Entry 7PPA (X-ray diffraction, 1.48 A resolution); this record covers chains A and B of the 4 polymer chains in the assembly.

[Chain A (and B)]
Protein: Bone morphogenetic protein 10
Source organism: Homo sapiens
Notes: chain B of this document is another copy of the same molecule, construct and numbering; everything in this record applies to it too
UniProt: O95393 (BMP10_HUMAN); numbering as in UniProt (aligned over 317-424)
Sequence (108 residues; numbered 317 to 424; the number before each row is that of its first residue):
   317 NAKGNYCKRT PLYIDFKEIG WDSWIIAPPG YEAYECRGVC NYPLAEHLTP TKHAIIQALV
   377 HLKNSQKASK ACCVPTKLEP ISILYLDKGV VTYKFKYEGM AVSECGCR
Disordered / not traced: 317-320 (chain B: 317-319)
Cystine bridges: Cys-323/Cys-389, Cys-352/Cys-421, Cys-356/Cys-423
What the authors report for this chain:
  - specificity-determining residues: Phe-411 (citing earlier work)

[Chain A / chain B interface]
Disulfides between the chains: Cys-388(A)/Cys-388(B)
Residue-residue contacts (63):
  Leu-328(A) with Lys-383(B)
  Tyr-329(A) with Lys-383(B), hydrogen bond (backbone-side chain)
  Ile-330(A) with Ile-372(B), hydrophobic; Val-376(B), hydrophobic
  Glu-334(A) with Lys-379(B), hydrogen bond (backbone-side chain)
  Trp-337(A) with Tyr-358(B); Ile-372(B), hydrophobic; Leu-375(B), hydrophobic
  Tyr-347(A) with Ile-372(B)
  Ala-349(A) with His-369(B), hydrogen bond (backbone-side chain)
  Tyr-350(A) with His-369(B), hydrogen bond (backbone-side chain)
  Glu-351(A) with Gln-373(B); Lys-383(B); Ala-384(B); Ser-385(B), hydrogen bond (side chain-backbone)
  Arg-353(A) with Gln-382(B), hydrogen bond (side chain-backbone); Lys-383(B), hydrogen bond (side chain-backbone); Ala-384(B)
  Thr-367(A) with Leu-394(B)
  Lys-368(A) with Tyr-413(B); Glu-414(B), hydrogen bond (side chain-backbone); Gly-415(B); Met-416(B)
  His-369(A) with Ala-349(B), hydrogen bond (side chain-backbone); Tyr-350(B), hydrogen bond (side chain-backbone); Leu-394(B); Gly-415(B), hydrogen bond (backbone-backbone); Met-416(B); Val-418(B)
  Ile-372(A) with Ile-330(B), hydrophobic; Trp-337(B), hydrophobic; Tyr-347(B); Met-416(B), hydrophobic
  Gln-373(A) with Glu-351(B)
  Leu-375(A) with Ile-335(B), hydrophobic; Trp-337(B)
  Val-376(A) with Ile-330(B), hydrophobic; Ile-335(B), hydrophobic
  Lys-379(A) with Ile-335(B)
  Lys-383(A) with Leu-328(B); Tyr-329(B), hydrogen bond (side chain-backbone); Glu-351(B)
  Ala-384(A) with Glu-351(B)
  Ser-385(A) with Glu-351(B), hydrogen bond
  Cys-388(A) with Cys-388(B), disulfide; Cys-389(B); Val-390(B), hydrophobic
  Cys-389(A) with Cys-388(B)
  Val-390(A) with Cys-388(B), hydrophobic; Val-390(B), hydrophobic; Arg-424(B)
  Pro-391(A) with Arg-424(B)
  Leu-394(A) with Thr-367(B); His-369(B)
  Tyr-413(A) with Lys-368(B)
  Glu-414(A) with Lys-368(B), hydrogen bond (backbone-side chain)
  Gly-415(A) with Lys-368(B); His-369(B), hydrogen bond (backbone-backbone)
  Met-416(A) with Lys-368(B); His-369(B); Ile-372(B), hydrophobic
  Val-418(A) with His-369(B)
  Arg-424(A) with Pro-391(B)
Interface residues without a listed pair, chain A (37 interface residues in all): Ile-335, Cys-352, Tyr-358, Ile-371, Ala-417
Interface residues without a listed pair, chain B (37 interface residues in all): Glu-334, Arg-353, Ile-371, Ala-417

[Overview]
The chain A/chain B interface involves 37 residues from each chain, with 1 disulfide bond and 15 hydrogen
bonds. Polar contacts include Tyr-329(A)/Lys-383(B), Glu-334(A)/Lys-379(B) and Ala-349(A)/His-369(B). From the
paper: the specificity determinant Phe-411(A).
Chain A and chain B are both Bone morphogenetic protein 10 (Homo sapiens); the structure, High resolution
structure of bone morphogenetic protein receptor type II (BMPRII) extracellular domain in complex with ...,
was determined by X-ray diffraction (same publication as 7POI, 7POJ, 7PPB and 7PPC).
